PDB entry 8FZ7 | electron microscopy, 2.88 A resolution | chains B and D of the 8 polymer chains in the assembly

[Chain B (and D)]
Protein: Calcium-gated potassium channel MthK
From: Methanothermobacter thermautotrophicus
Notes: chain D of this document is another copy of the same molecule, construct and numbering; everything in this record applies to it too
UniProtKB: O27564 (MTHK_METTH); residue numbers follow UniProt; this construct covers 1-336
Sequence (336 residues; numbered 1 to 336; the number before each row is that of its first residue):
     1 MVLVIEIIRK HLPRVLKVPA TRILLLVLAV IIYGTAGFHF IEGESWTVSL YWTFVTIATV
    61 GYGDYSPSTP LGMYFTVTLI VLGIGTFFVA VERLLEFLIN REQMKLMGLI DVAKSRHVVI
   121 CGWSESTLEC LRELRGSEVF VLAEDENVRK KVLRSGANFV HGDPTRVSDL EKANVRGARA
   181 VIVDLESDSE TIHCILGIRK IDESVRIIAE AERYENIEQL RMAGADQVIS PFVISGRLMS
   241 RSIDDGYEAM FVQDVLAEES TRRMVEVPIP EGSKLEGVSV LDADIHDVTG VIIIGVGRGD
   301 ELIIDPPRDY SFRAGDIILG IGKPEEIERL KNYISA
Not modelled in the structure: 1-114
Differences from the reference sequence: engineered mutation F88 (Ala in O27564)
UniProt features mapped onto this chain:
  - motif: T59 to D64 (Selectivity filter)
  - binding site (Ca(2+)): D184, E210, E212
  - mutagenesis: M107 (M107I: Elimination of the 26 kDa product and reduced levels of channel expression), D184 (D184N: At high calcium concentration, mean open time is short and mean closed time is long compared with wild-type)
From the paper describing this entry:
  - mutagenesis - A90L (8-fold): decreased binding to TPeA
  - mutagenesis - V91F: unchanged binding to TPeA

[Chain B / chain D interface]
Contacting residue pairs (5):
  H161(B) with K150(D), hydrogen bond; R154(D)
  G162(B) with R154(D)
  R166(B) with E125(D), salt bridge
  D169(B) with R154(D), salt bridge
Also at the interface, not in a pair above, chain B (6 interface residues in all): E144, K172
Also at the interface, not in a pair above, chain D (4 interface residues in all): L128

[Summary]
6 residues of chain B and 4 residues of chain D are in contact; the contacts include 1 hydrogen bond and 2
salt bridges. Polar contacts include R166(B)-E125(D), D169(B)-R154(D) and H161(B)-K150(D). The paper reports
that A90L of chain B reduces binding to TPeA; V91F of chain B leaves binding to TPeA unchanged.
Both chains are Calcium-gated potassium channel MthK (Methanothermobacter thermautotrophicus). Entry 8FZ7
(TpeA bound closed MthK-A88F mutant in nanodisc) was determined by electron microscopy (same publication as
8DJB, 5BKI, 5BKJ and 5BKK).
